PDB entry 7MSZ | electron microscopy, 3.10 A resolution | chains A and C of the 55 polymer chains in the assembly

== Chain A ==
Molecule: 23S rRNA
Source organism: Mycobacterium tuberculosis (strain ATCC 25618 / H37Rv)
Sequence (3138 nucleotides; numbered 1 to 3138; the number before each row is that of its first residue):
     1 UUGUAAGUGUCUAAGGGCGCAUGGUGGAUGCCUUGGCAUCGAGAGCCGAU
    51 GAAGGACGUGGGAGGCUGCGAUAUGCCUCGGGGAGCUGUCAACCGAGCGU
   101 GGAUCCGAGGAUUUCCGAAUGGGGAAACCCAGCACGAGUGAUGUCGUGCU
   151 ACCCGCAUCUGAAUAUAUAGGGUGCGGGAGGGAACGCGGGGAAGUGAAAC
   201 AUCUCAGUACCCGUAGGAGGAGAAAACAAUUGUGAUUCCGCAAGUAGUGG
   251 CGAGCGAACGCGGAACAGGCUAAACCGCACGCAUGGGUAACCGGGUAGGG
   301 GUUGUGUGUGCGGGGUUGUGGGAGGAUAUGUCUCAGCGCUACCCGGCUGA
   351 GAGGCAGUCAGAAAGUGUCGUGGUUAGCGGAAGUGGCCUGGGAUGGUCUG
   401 CCGUAGACGGUGAGAGCCCGGUACGCGAAAACCCGGCACCUGCCUAGUAU
   451 CAAUUCCCGAGUAGCAGCGGGCCCGUGGAAUCCGCUGUGAAUCCGCCGGG
   501 ACCACCCGGUAAGCCUAAAUACUCCUCGAUGACCGAUAGCGGAUUAGUAC
   551 CGUGAGGGAAUGGUGAAAAGUACCCCGGGAGGGGAGUGAAAGAGUACCUG
   601 AAACCGUGUGCCUACAAUCCGUCAGAGCCUCCUUUUCCUCUCCGGAGGAG
   651 GGUGGUGAUGGCGUGCCUUUUGAAGAAUGAGCCUGCGAGUCAGGGACAUG
   701 UCGCAAGGUUAACCCGUGUGGGGUAGCCGCAGCGAAAGCGAGUCUGAAUA
   751 GGGCGACCCACACGCGCAUACGCGCGUGUGAAUAGUGGCGUGUUCUGGAC
   801 CCGAAGCGGAGUGAUCUACCCAUGGCCAGGGUGAAGCGCGGGUAAGACCG
   851 CGUGGAGGCCCGAACCCACUUAGGUUGAAGACUGAGGGGAUGAGCUGUGG
   901 GUAGGGGUGAAAGGCCAAUCAAACUCCGUGAUAGCUGGUUCUCCCCGAAA
   951 UGCAUUUAGGUGCAGCGUUGCGUGGUUCACCGCGGAGGUAGAGCUACUGG
  1001 AUGGCCGAUGGGCCCUACUAGGUUACUGACGUCAGCCAAACUCCGAAUGC
  1051 CGUGGUGUAAAGCGUGGCAGUGAGACGGCGGGGGAUAAGCUCCGUACGUC
  1101 GAAAGGGAAACAGCCCAGAUCGCCGGCUAAGGCCCCCAAGCGUGUGCUAA
  1151 GUGGGAAAGGAUGUGCAGUCGCAAAGACAACCAGGAGGUUGGCUUAGAAG
  1201 CAGCCACCCUUGAAAGAGUGCGUAAUAGCUCACUGGUCAAGUGAUUGUGC
  1251 GCCGAUAAUGUAGCGGGGCUCAAGCACACCGCCGAAGCCGCGGCACAUCC
  1301 ACCUUGUGGUGGGUGUGGGUAGGGGAGCGUCCCUCAUUCAGCGAAGCCAC
  1351 CGGGUGACCGGUGGUGGAGGGUGGGGGAGUGAGAAUGCAGGCAUGAGUAG
  1401 CGACAAGGCAAGUGAGAACCUUGCCCGCCGAAAGACCAAGGGUUCCUGGG
  1451 CCAGGCCAGUCCGCCCAGGGUGAGUCGGGACCUAAGGCGAGGCCGACAGG
  1501 CGUAGUCGAUGGACAACGGGUUGAUAUUCCCGUACCCGUGUGUGGGCGCC
  1551 CGUGACGAAUCAGCGGUACUAACCACCCAAAACCGGAUCGAUCACUCCCC
  1601 UUCGGGGGUGUGGAGUUCUGGGGCUGCGUGGGAACUUCGCUGGUAGUAGU
  1651 CAAGCGAAGGGGUGACGCAGGAAGGUAGCCGUACCAGUCAGUGGUAACAC
  1701 UGGGGCAAGCCGGUAGGGAGAGCGAUAGGCAAAUCCGUCGCUCACUAAUC
  1751 CUGAGAGGUGACGCAUAGCCGGUUGAGGCGAAUUCGGUGAUCCUCUGCUG
  1801 CCAAGAAAAGCCUCUAGCGAGCACACACACGGCCCGUACCCCAAACCGAC
  1851 ACAGGUGGUCAGGUAGAGCAUACCAAGGCGUACGAGAUAACUAUGGUUAA
  1901 GGAACUCGGCAAAAUGCCCCCGUAACUUCGGGAGAAGGGGGACCGGAAUA
  1951 UCGUGAACACCCUUGCGGUGGGAGCGGGAUCCGGUCGCAGAAACCAGUGA
  2001 GGAGCGACUGUUUACUAAAAACACAGGUCCGUGCGAAGUCGCAAGACGAU
  2051 GUAUACGGACUGACGCCUGCCCGGUGCUGGAAGGUUAAGAGGACCCGUUA
  2101 ACCCGCAAGGGUGAAGCGGAGAAUUUAAGCCCCAGUAAACGGCGGUGGUA
  2151 ACUAUAACCAUCCUAAGGUAGCGAAAUUCCUUGUCGGGUAAGUUCCGACC
  2201 UGCACGAAUGGCGUAACGACUUCUCAACUGUCUCAACCAUAGACUCGGCG
  2251 AAAUUGCACUACGAGUAAAGAUGCUCGUUACGCGCGGCAGGACGAAAAGA
  2301 CCCCGGGACCUUCACUACAACUUGGUAUUGAUGUUCGGUACGGUUUGUGU
  2351 AGGAUAGGUGGGAGACUGUGAAACCUCGACGCCAGUUGGGGCGGAGUCGU
  2401 UGUUGAAAUACCACUCUGAUCGUAUUGGGCAUCUAACCUCGAACCCUGAA
  2451 UCGGGUUUAGGGACAGUGCCUGGCGGGUAGUUUAACUGGGGCGGUUGCCU
  2501 CCUAAAAUGUAACGGAGGCGCCCAAAGGUUCCCUCAACCUGGACGGCAAU
  2551 CAGGUGGCGAGUGUAAAUGCACAAGGGAGCUUGACUGCGAGACUUACAAG
  2601 UCAAGCAGGGACGAAAGUCGGGAUUAGUGAUCCGGCACCCCCGAGUGGAA
  2651 GGGGUGUCGCUCAACGGAUAAAAGGUACCCCGGGGAUAACAGGCUGAUCU
  2701 UCCCCAAGAGUCCAUAUCGACGGGAUGGUUUGGCACCUCGAUGUCGGCUC
  2751 GUCGCAUCCUGGGGCUGGAGCAGGUCCCAAGGGUUGGGCUGUUCGCCCAU
  2801 UAAAGCGGCACGCGAGCUGGGUUUAGAACGUCGUGAGACAGUUCGGUCUC
  2851 UAUCCGCCGCGCGCGUCAGAAACUUGAGGAAACCUGUCCCUAGUACGAGA
  2901 GGACCGGGACGGACGAACCUCUGGUGCACCAGUUGUCCCGCCAGGGGCAC
  2951 CGCUGGAUAGCCACGUUCGGUCAGGAUAACCGCUGAAAGCAUCUAAGCGG
  3001 GAAACCUUCUCCAAGAUCAGGUUUCUCACCCACUUGGUGGGAUAAGGCCC
  3051 CCCGCAGAACACGGGUUCAAUAGGUCAGACCUGGAAGCUCAGUAAUGGGU
  3101 GUAGGGAACUGGUGCUAACCGGCCGAAAACUUACAACA
Disordered / not traced: 1-4, 1013-1022, 3133-3138
Modified residues: 5MU (5-methyluridine 5'-monophosphate) at position 2177; OMG (o2'-methylguanosine-5'-monophosphate) at position 2791
Ion coordination: Mg2+ site 1: C31, G1370; Mg2+ site 2: C46, G217; Mg2+ site 3: G60, G65, U89; Mg2+ site 4 near U72 (its only coordinating residue here); Mg2+ site 5 near U120 (its only coordinating residue here); Mg2+ site 6: A162, U166; Mg2+ site 7 near A179 (its only coordinating residue here); Mg2+ site 8: G194, U2481; Mg2+ site 9: U195, U204; Mg2+ site 10: A199, C200; Mg2+ site 11 near G220 (its only coordinating residue here); Mg2+ site 12 near A224 (its only coordinating residue here); 155 more Mg2+ sites not listed
Ligand contacts: N-formylmethionine (FME): G2299, A2300, C2301, A2689, U2823

== Chain C ==
Protein: 50S ribosomal protein L2
Source organism: Mycobacterium tuberculosis (strain ATCC 25618 / H37Rv)
UniProtKB: P9WHA5 (RL2_MYCTU); numbering as in UniProt (aligned over 1-280)
Amino-acid sequence (280 residues; row label = number of the first residue in the row):
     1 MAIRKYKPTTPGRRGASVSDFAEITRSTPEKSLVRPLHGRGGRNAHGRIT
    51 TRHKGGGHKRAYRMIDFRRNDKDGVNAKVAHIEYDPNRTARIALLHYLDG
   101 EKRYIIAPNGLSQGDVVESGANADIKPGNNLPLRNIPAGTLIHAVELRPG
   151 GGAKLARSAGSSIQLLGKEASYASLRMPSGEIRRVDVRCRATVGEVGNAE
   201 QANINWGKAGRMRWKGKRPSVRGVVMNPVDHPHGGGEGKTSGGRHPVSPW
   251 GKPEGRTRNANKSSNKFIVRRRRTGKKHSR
Disordered / not traced: 1, 274-280
Ion coordination: Mg2+: Gly-235, Gly-238

== How chain A and chain C interact ==
Contacting residue pairs - 252 pairs, chain A then chain C:
  C819(A) / Arg-43(C)  base contact
  C819(A) / Arg-218(C)  hydrogen bond to the phosphate
  C820(A) / Arg-40(C)  sugar contact
  C820(A) / Gly-41(C)  sugar contact
  C820(A) / Arg-43(C)  sugar contact
  C820(A) / Gly-56(C)  phosphate contact
  C820(A) / Arg-218(C)  salt bridge to the phosphate
  C821(A) / Gly-39(C)  sugar contact
  C821(A) / Gly-55(C)  phosphate contact
  C821(A) / Gly-56(C)  hydrogen bond to the phosphate
  A822(A) / His-38(C)  phosphate contact
  A822(A) / Gly-39(C)  phosphate contact
  U823(A) / Lys-59(C)  salt bridge to the phosphate
  A834(A) / Lys-7(C)  phosphate contact
  A834(A) / Thr-9(C)  sugar contact
  A835(A) / Arg-4(C)  hydrogen bond to the sugar
  A835(A) / Lys-7(C)  phosphate contact
  G857(A) / Thr-10(C)  phosphate contact
  G857(A) / Arg-13(C)  phosphate contact
  G858(A) / Thr-10(C)  hydrogen bond to the phosphate
  G858(A) / Gly-12(C)  phosphate contact
  G858(A) / Arg-13(C)  salt bridge to the phosphate
  G858(A) / Lys-208(C)  salt bridge to the phosphate
  G858(A) / Ala-209(C)  hydrogen bond to the base
  G858(A) / Gly-210(C)  hydrogen bond to the base
  C859(A) / Thr-10(C)  sugar contact
  A893(A) / Lys-208(C)  salt bridge to the phosphate
  A893(A) / Ala-209(C)  base contact
  A893(A) / Gly-210(C)  sugar contact
  A893(A) / Arg-213(C)  hydrogen bond to the base
  A893(A) / Trp-214(C)  hydrogen bond to the phosphate
  U902(A) / His-46(C)  sugar contact
  U902(A) / Gly-47(C)  sugar contact
  U902(A) / Arg-48(C)  sugar contact
  A903(A) / Arg-48(C)  salt bridge to the phosphate
  G904(A) / Arg-48(C)  salt bridge to the phosphate
  G906(A) / Arg-48(C)  hydrogen bond to the sugar
  U908(A) / Arg-48(C)  phosphate contact
  U908(A) / Ile-49(C)  hydrogen bond to the phosphate
  G909(A) / Ile-49(C)  phosphate contact
  G909(A) / Asp-230(C)  hydrogen bond to the base
  A910(A) / Arg-213(C)  base contact
  A910(A) / Arg-218(C)  salt bridge to the phosphate
  A910(A) / Pro-219(C)  sugar contact
  A910(A) / Val-221(C)  sugar contact
  A911(A) / Val-221(C)  base contact
  A911(A) / Val-225(C)  hydrogen bond to the sugar
  A911(A) / Met-226(C)  base contact
  A911(A) / Asp-230(C)  base contact
  G913(A) / Asn-227(C)  sugar contact
  G913(A) / Val-229(C)  base contact
  A922(A) / Val-229(C)  base contact
  G1486(A) / His-38(C)  phosphate contact
  G1502(A) / Ala-45(C)  phosphate contact
  G1662(A) / Ser-32(C)  phosphate contact
  U1663(A) / Lys-31(C)  salt bridge to the phosphate
  G1664(A) / Lys-31(C)  hydrogen bond to the base
  A1727(A) / Asp-99(C)  sugar contact
  G1728(A) / Asp-99(C)  sugar contact
  G1728(A) / Gly-100(C)  base contact
  G1728(A) / Glu-101(C)  sugar contact
  G1737(A) / Asp-99(C)  hydrogen bond to the base
  G1737(A) / Gly-100(C)  hydrogen bond to the sugar
  G1737(A) / Lys-102(C)  phosphate contact
  U1738(A) / Tyr-97(C)  sugar contact
  U1738(A) / Gly-100(C)  sugar contact
  U1738(A) / Lys-102(C)  salt bridge to the phosphate
  C1802(A) / Arg-4(C)  salt bridge to the phosphate
  C1802(A) / Phe-21(C)  sugar contact
  C1802(A) / Ser-27(C)  base contact
  A1803(A) / His-58(C)  base contact
  A1803(A) / Tyr-84(C)  phosphate contact
  A1803(A) / Arg-211(C)  salt bridge to the phosphate
  A1803(A) / Trp-214(C)  stacking on the base
  A1804(A) / Phe-21(C)  base contact
  A1804(A) / Ser-27(C)  base contact
  A1804(A) / His-58(C)  phosphate contact
  A1804(A) / Lys-59(C)  sugar contact
  A1804(A) / Arg-60(C)  salt bridge to the phosphate
  A1804(A) / Arg-63(C)  hydrogen bond to the sugar
  A1804(A) / Tyr-84(C)  stacking on the base
  A1804(A) / Pro-86(C)  phosphate contact
  G1805(A) / His-58(C)  base contact
  G1805(A) / Lys-59(C)  sugar contact
  G1805(A) / Arg-60(C)  phosphate contact
  G1805(A) / Ala-61(C)  hydrogen bond to the phosphate
  G1805(A) / Arg-63(C)  salt bridge to the phosphate
  A1806(A) / Pro-36(C)  sugar contact
  A1806(A) / Lys-59(C)  sugar contact
  U1928(A) / Arg-14(C)  hydrogen bond to the base
  C1929(A) / Pro-8(C)  phosphate contact
  G1930(A) / Pro-8(C)  base contact
  G1930(A) / Arg-14(C)  base contact
  A2007(A) / Pro-11(C)  base contact
  C2008(A) / Pro-11(C)  base contact
  C2022(A) / Arg-222(C)  salt bridge to the phosphate
  A2023(A) / Pro-219(C)  sugar contact
  A2023(A) / Ser-220(C)  sugar contact
  A2023(A) / Val-221(C)  phosphate contact
  A2023(A) / Arg-222(C)  salt bridge to the phosphate
  C2024(A) / Ala-209(C)  sugar contact
  C2024(A) / Ser-220(C)  hydrogen bond to the phosphate
  A2025(A) / Asn-205(C)  hydrogen bond to the sugar
  A2025(A) / Trp-206(C)  sugar contact
  A2025(A) / Gly-207(C)  hydrogen bond to the sugar
  A2025(A) / Lys-208(C)  sugar contact
  A2025(A) / Met-212(C)  sugar contact
  G2026(A) / Ile-204(C)  phosphate contact
  G2026(A) / Asn-205(C)  sugar contact
  G2026(A) / Trp-206(C)  hydrogen bond to the phosphate
  C2030(A) / Glu-254(C)  sugar contact
  G2031(A) / Gly-255(C)  sugar contact
  G2031(A) / Arg-256(C)  salt bridge to the phosphate
  G2031(A) / Thr-257(C)  hydrogen bond to the sugar
  G2031(A) / Arg-271(C)  salt bridge to the phosphate
  G2031(A) / Arg-272(C)  salt bridge to the phosphate
  U2032(A) / Arg-256(C)  phosphate contact
  U2032(A) / Thr-257(C)  phosphate contact
  U2032(A) / Arg-258(C)  hydrogen bond to the phosphate
  U2032(A) / Arg-271(C)  salt bridge to the phosphate
  U2032(A) / Arg-272(C)  salt bridge to the phosphate
  G2033(A) / Leu-155(C)  base contact
  G2033(A) / Met-177(C)  sugar contact
  G2033(A) / Pro-178(C)  base contact
  G2033(A) / Ser-179(C)  hydrogen bond to the base
  G2033(A) / Arg-183(C)  hydrogen bond to the sugar
  G2033(A) / Arg-258(C)  salt bridge to the phosphate
  G2033(A) / Ile-268(C)  sugar contact
  C2034(A) / Leu-147(C)  sugar contact
  C2034(A) / Lys-154(C)  sugar contact
  C2034(A) / Arg-183(C)  salt bridge to the phosphate
  C2034(A) / Lys-262(C)  salt bridge to the phosphate
  C2034(A) / Ser-264(C)  hydrogen bond to the phosphate
  G2035(A) / Lys-154(C)  phosphate contact
  A2036(A) / Lys-262(C)  phosphate contact
  A2037(A) / Thr-257(C)  hydrogen bond to the sugar
  G2038(A) / Thr-50(C)  hydrogen bond to the base
  G2038(A) / Thr-51(C)  hydrogen bond to the base
  G2038(A) / Trp-250(C)  sugar contact
  G2038(A) / Thr-257(C)  phosphate contact
  U2039(A) / Ile-49(C)  hydrogen bond to the sugar
  U2039(A) / Thr-50(C)  base contact
  U2039(A) / Trp-250(C)  sugar contact
  U2039(A) / Lys-252(C)  salt bridge to the phosphate
  C2040(A) / Asn-44(C)  hydrogen bond to the base
  C2040(A) / His-46(C)  hydrogen bond to the sugar
  C2040(A) / Arg-48(C)  hydrogen bond to the phosphate
  C2040(A) / Thr-50(C)  sugar contact
  G2041(A) / His-46(C)  sugar contact
  G2041(A) / Arg-48(C)  salt bridge to the phosphate
  G2045(A) / His-46(C)  base contact
  A2046(A) / Asn-44(C)  sugar contact
  A2046(A) / Ala-45(C)  hydrogen bond to the sugar
  C2047(A) / Arg-40(C)  salt bridge to the phosphate
  C2047(A) / Gly-42(C)  sugar contact
  C2047(A) / Arg-43(C)  hydrogen bond to the sugar
  C2047(A) / Asn-44(C)  sugar contact
  C2047(A) / Thr-50(C)  hydrogen bond to the base
  G2048(A) / Thr-51(C)  sugar contact
  G2048(A) / Lys-54(C)  hydrogen bond to the phosphate
  A2049(A) / Lys-54(C)  salt bridge to the phosphate
  U2050(A) / Leu-37(C)  phosphate contact
  U2050(A) / Tyr-62(C)  stacking on the base
  G2051(A) / Tyr-62(C)  hydrogen bond to the phosphate
  G2051(A) / Asn-87(C)  sugar contact
  G2051(A) / Arg-88(C)  salt bridge to the phosphate
  G2051(A) / Arg-157(C)  salt bridge to the phosphate
  U2052(A) / Arg-88(C)  salt bridge to the phosphate
  U2052(A) / Lys-154(C)  hydrogen bond to the sugar
  U2052(A) / Leu-155(C)  sugar contact
  U2052(A) / Ala-156(C)  hydrogen bond to the sugar
  U2052(A) / Arg-157(C)  salt bridge to the phosphate
  U2052(A) / Ser-158(C)  sugar contact
  A2053(A) / Ala-156(C)  hydrogen bond to the phosphate
  A2053(A) / Arg-157(C)  hydrogen bond to the phosphate
  A2053(A) / Ser-158(C)  hydrogen bond to the phosphate
  A2053(A) / Ser-161(C)  hydrogen bond to the phosphate
  A2053(A) / Pro-178(C)  sugar contact
  A2053(A) / Ser-179(C)  sugar contact
  A2053(A) / Arg-272(C)  base contact
  U2054(A) / Ala-159(C)  hydrogen bond to the sugar
  U2054(A) / Ala-199(C)  hydrogen bond to the base
  U2054(A) / Gln-201(C)  hydrogen bond to the phosphate
  U2054(A) / Ala-202(C)  base contact
  A2055(A) / Thr-89(C)  sugar contact
  A2055(A) / Ser-158(C)  hydrogen bond to the sugar
  A2055(A) / Gln-201(C)  hydrogen bond to the phosphate
  G2057(A) / Lys-54(C)  phosphate contact
  G2058(A) / Arg-52(C)  salt bridge to the phosphate
  G2058(A) / His-53(C)  salt bridge to the phosphate
  G2058(A) / Val-247(C)  sugar contact
  G2058(A) / Ser-248(C)  sugar contact
  G2058(A) / Pro-249(C)  phosphate contact
  A2059(A) / Arg-52(C)  salt bridge to the phosphate
  A2059(A) / His-231(C)  salt bridge to the phosphate
  A2059(A) / His-233(C)  hydrogen bond to the phosphate
  A2059(A) / Val-247(C)  sugar contact
  A2059(A) / Pro-249(C)  phosphate contact
  C2060(A) / Arg-222(C)  phosphate contact
  C2060(A) / Gly-223(C)  hydrogen bond to the phosphate
  C2060(A) / Val-224(C)  hydrogen bond to the phosphate
  C2060(A) / His-233(C)  salt bridge to the phosphate
  U2061(A) / Arg-222(C)  salt bridge to the phosphate
  G2062(A) / Arg-222(C)  hydrogen bond to the base
  U2075(A) / His-245(C)  hydrogen bond to the sugar
  G2076(A) / His-245(C)  sugar contact
  C2077(A) / Glu-254(C)  sugar contact
  C2077(A) / Gly-255(C)  phosphate contact
  U2078(A) / Gly-255(C)  phosphate contact
  U2078(A) / Arg-256(C)  hydrogen bond to the phosphate
  G2079(A) / Arg-256(C)  salt bridge to the phosphate
  A2139(A) / Pro-246(C)  sugar contact
  C2140(A) / Arg-244(C)  sugar contact
  G2141(A) / Ser-241(C)  phosphate contact
  U2209(A) / Lys-239(C)  base contact
  U2209(A) / Thr-240(C)  base contact
  U2209(A) / Ser-241(C)  hydrogen bond to the sugar
  G2210(A) / Lys-239(C)  salt bridge to the phosphate
  A2215(A) / Arg-14(C)  base contact
  C2310(A) / Pro-228(C)  phosphate contact
  C2310(A) / Val-229(C)  phosphate contact
  U2311(A) / Pro-228(C)  phosphate contact
  U2312(A) / Arg-244(C)  salt bridge to the phosphate
  U2322(A) / Asn-259(C)  phosphate contact
  U2323(A) / Asn-261(C)  phosphate contact
  U2439(A) / Arg-148(C)  hydrogen bond to the base
  G2441(A) / Arg-148(C)  salt bridge to the phosphate
  G2441(A) / Pro-149(C)  hydrogen bond to the sugar
  G2441(A) / Gly-150(C)  sugar contact
  G2441(A) / Gly-151(C)  hydrogen bond to the sugar
  A2442(A) / Arg-68(C)  salt bridge to the phosphate
  A2442(A) / Gly-150(C)  sugar contact
  A2459(A) / Arg-188(C)  hydrogen bond to the sugar
  G2460(A) / Arg-188(C)  salt bridge to the phosphate
  G2461(A) / Tyr-172(C)  phosphate contact
  G2462(A) / Lys-266(C)  phosphate contact
  G2477(A) / Arg-244(C)  salt bridge to the phosphate
  G2477(A) / Trp-250(C)  sugar contact
  G2477(A) / Gly-251(C)  sugar contact
  A2828(A) / Glu-237(C)  phosphate contact
  A2828(A) / Gly-238(C)  phosphate contact
  A2828(A) / Lys-239(C)  phosphate contact
  C2829(A) / Lys-239(C)  hydrogen bond to the phosphate
  U2834(A) / Gly-243(C)  sugar contact
  G2835(A) / Gly-243(C)  sugar contact
  A2836(A) / Pro-228(C)  phosphate contact
  A2836(A) / Gly-235(C)  phosphate contact
  A2836(A) / Gly-236(C)  hydrogen bond to the phosphate
  G2837(A) / Gly-235(C)  phosphate contact
  G2837(A) / Gly-236(C)  hydrogen bond to the phosphate
  G2837(A) / Glu-237(C)  hydrogen bond to the base
  A2838(A) / Glu-237(C)  phosphate contact
Interface residues without a listed pair, chain A (121 interface residues in all): A856, G901, G907, A912, A1485, C1501, A1665, G1667, C1739, A1807, U2009, A2044, C2056, A2063, G2466, C2839
Interface residues without a listed pair, chain C (141 interface residues in all): Tyr-6, Val-18, Pro-29, Arg-35, Lys-78, His-96, Leu-98, Gly-160, Glu-181, Lys-215, Pro-232, Gly-234, Gly-242

== Overview ==
Chain A and chain C form an interface of 121 and 141 residues respectively; the contacts include 65 hydrogen
bonds, 45 salt bridges and 3 aromatic stacking contacts. Among the polar pairs are G858(A)/Ala-209(C),
G858(A)/Gly-210(C) and A893(A)/Arg-213(C). Chain A binds N-formylmethionine.
Here chain A is 23S rRNA and chain C is 50S ribosomal protein L2, both from Mycobacterium tuberculosis (strain
ATCC 25618 / H37Rv). Entry 7MSZ (Mtb 70SIC in complex with MtbEttA at Trans_R1 state) was determined by
electron microscopy (same publication as 7MSC, 7MSH, 7MSM, 7MT2, 7MT3 and 7MT7).
